4G9G - chain A; structure by X-ray diffraction, 1.35 A resolution.

[Chain A]
Protein: Alpha/beta hydrolase fold protein
UniProtKB: D2J2T6 (D2J2T6_9RHIZ); residue numbers follow UniProt; this construct covers 1-271
Sequence (279 residues; row label = number of the first residue in the row):
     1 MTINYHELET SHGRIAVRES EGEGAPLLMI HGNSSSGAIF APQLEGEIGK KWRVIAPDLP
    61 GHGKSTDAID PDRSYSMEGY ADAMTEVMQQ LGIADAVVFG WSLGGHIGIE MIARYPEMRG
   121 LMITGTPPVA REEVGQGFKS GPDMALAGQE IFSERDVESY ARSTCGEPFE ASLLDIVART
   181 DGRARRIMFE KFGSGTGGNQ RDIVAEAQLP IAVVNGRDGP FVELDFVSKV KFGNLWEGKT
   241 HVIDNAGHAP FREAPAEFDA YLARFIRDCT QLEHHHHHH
Disordered / not traced: 1, 277-279
Construct notes: engineered mutation Gly219 (Glu in D2J2T6); expression tag (272-279)
Bound ions: Ni2+ near Cys165 (its only coordinating residue here)
From the paper describing this entry:
  - mutagenesis - Y160G, M188G, F189G, F192G, F221G: decreased catalytic activity
  - mutagenesis - S102G, H248G: abolished catalytic activity on AHLs

[Summary]
The paper reports that Y160G, M188G and F189G, among others, reduce catalytic activity; S102G and H248G
abolish catalytic activity on AHLs; 7 substitutions were tested in all.
Chain A is Alpha/beta hydrolase fold protein; the structure, Crystal structures of N-acyl homoserine lactonase
AidH E219G mutant, was determined by X-ray diffraction, deposited together with 4G5X, 4G8B, 4G8C, 4G8D and
4G9E.
